9G8R - chains B and E of the 5 polymer chains in the assembly; structure by electron microscopy, 3.40 A resolution.

# Chain B
Protein: Superkiller complex protein 3
Organism: Homo sapiens
Reference sequence: Q6PGP7 (SKI3_HUMAN); numbering as in UniProt (aligned over 1-1564)
Sequence (1568 residues; numbered -3 to 1564; the number before each row is that of its first residue; numbers below 1 keep their minus sign (Gly-3 is residue -3)):
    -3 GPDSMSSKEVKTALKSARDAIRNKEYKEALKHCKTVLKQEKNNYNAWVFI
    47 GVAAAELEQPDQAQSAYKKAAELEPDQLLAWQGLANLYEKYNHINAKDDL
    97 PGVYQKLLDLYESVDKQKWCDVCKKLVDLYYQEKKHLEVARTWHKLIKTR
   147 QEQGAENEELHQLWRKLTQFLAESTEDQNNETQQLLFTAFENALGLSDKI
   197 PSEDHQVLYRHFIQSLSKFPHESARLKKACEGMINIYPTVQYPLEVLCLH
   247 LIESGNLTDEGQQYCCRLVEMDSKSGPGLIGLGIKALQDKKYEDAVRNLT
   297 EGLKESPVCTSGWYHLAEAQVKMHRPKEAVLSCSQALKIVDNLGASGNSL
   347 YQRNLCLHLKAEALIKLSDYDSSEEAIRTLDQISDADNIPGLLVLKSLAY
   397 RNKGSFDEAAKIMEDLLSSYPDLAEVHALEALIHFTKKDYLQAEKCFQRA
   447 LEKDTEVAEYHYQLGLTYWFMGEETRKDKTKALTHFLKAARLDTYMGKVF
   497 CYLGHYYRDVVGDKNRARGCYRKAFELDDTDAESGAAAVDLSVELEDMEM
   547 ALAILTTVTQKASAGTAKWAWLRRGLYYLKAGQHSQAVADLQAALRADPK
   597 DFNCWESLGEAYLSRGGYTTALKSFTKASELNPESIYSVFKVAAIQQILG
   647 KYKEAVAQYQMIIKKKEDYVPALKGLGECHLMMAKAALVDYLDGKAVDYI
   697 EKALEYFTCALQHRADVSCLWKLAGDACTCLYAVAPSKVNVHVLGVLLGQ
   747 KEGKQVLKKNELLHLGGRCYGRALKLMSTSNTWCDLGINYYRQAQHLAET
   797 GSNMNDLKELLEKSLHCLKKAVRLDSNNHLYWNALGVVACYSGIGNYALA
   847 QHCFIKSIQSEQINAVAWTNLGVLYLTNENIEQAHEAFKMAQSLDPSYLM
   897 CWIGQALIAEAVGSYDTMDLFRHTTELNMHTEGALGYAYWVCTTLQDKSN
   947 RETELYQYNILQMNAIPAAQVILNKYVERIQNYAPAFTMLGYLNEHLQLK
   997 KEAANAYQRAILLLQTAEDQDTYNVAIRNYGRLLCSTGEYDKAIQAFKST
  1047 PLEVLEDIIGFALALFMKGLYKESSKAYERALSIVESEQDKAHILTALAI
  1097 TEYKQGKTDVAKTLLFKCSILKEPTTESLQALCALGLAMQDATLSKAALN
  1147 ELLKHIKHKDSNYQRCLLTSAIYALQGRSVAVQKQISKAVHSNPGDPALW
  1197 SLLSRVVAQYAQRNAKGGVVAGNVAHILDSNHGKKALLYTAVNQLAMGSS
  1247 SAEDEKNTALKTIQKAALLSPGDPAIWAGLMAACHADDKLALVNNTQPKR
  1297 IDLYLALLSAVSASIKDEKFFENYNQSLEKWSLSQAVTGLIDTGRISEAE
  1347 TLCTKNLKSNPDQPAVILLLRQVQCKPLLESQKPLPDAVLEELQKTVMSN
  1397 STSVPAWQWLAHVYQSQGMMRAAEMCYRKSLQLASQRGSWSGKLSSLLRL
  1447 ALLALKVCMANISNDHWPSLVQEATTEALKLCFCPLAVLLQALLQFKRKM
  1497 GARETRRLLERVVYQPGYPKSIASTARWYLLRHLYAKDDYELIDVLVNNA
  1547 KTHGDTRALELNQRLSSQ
Disordered / not traced: -3 to 451
Construct notes: expression tag (-3 to 0)
Curated features (UniProtKB/Swiss-Prot):
  - modified residue: Ser2 (N-acetylserine)
  - natural variant: Gly251 (G251R: In THES1), Asn860 to Glu878 (deletion: Found in a THES1 patient), Ala1077 (A1077D: Found in a THES1 patient), Pro1270 (P1270A: Found in a THES1 patient), Asp1283 (D1283N: In THES1), Leu1485 (L1485R: Found in a THES1 patient), Leu1505 (L1505S: In THES1)

# Chain E
Protein: Isoform 2 of HBS1-like protein
Organism: Homo sapiens
Notes: EC 3.6.5.-
Reference sequence: Q9Y450 (HBS1L_HUMAN), isoform Q9Y450-2; residues 372-546 here = UniProt positions 372-546
Sequence (179 residues; numbered 368 to 546; the number before each row is that of its first residue):
   368 GPDSESPSLTELFQEHKENNISQCFTLSDLCNQSSASFTDLSLGSFPLSQ
   418 LANRCQSSPGISELTGSLSSLAFHKASPTRDLENLSLSELIAETIDVDNS
   468 QIKKESFEVSLSEVRSPGIDSNIDLSVLIKNPDFVPKPVVDPSIAPSSRT
   518 KVLSSKLGKNSNFAKDNKKNNKGSLTRKP
Disordered / not traced: 368-450, 465-546
Construct notes: expression tag (368-371)

# How chain B and chain E interact
Pairs across the interface - 10 pairs, chain B then chain E:
  Phe1112(B) with Leu454(E), hydrophobic; Ile458(E), hydrophobic
  Ser1115(B) with Leu454(E); Ile458(E)
  Leu1140(B) with Leu457(E), hydrophobic
  Ala1143(B) with Leu452(E); Ser453(E); Leu454(E); Leu457(E), hydrophobic
  Glu1147(B) with Leu454(E)
Also at the interface, not in a pair above, chain B (7 interface residues in all): Leu1128, Thr1139
Also at the interface, not in a pair above, chain E (6 interface residues in all): Thr461
Interface features reported in the paper:
  - interface residues, chain B: Asp1105(B), Glu1123(B), Thr1139(B)
  - interface residues, chain E: Asn451(E), Leu454(E), Ile458(E)
  - hot spots on chain E (mutagenesis) - L454D/I458D: decreased binding to Superkiller complex protein 3 (chain B)

# In short
The interface between chain B and chain E involves 7 residues on one side and 6 on the other. The paper
reports that L454D/I458D of chain E reduce binding to Superkiller complex protein 3 (chain B); interface
residues Asp1105(B), Glu1123(B) and Asn451(E) among others.
Here chain B is Superkiller complex protein 3 and chain E is Isoform 2 of HBS1-like protein, both from Homo
sapiens. Entry 9G8R (human SKI7-SKI238 complex in the open state) was determined by electron microscopy (same
publication as 9G8N, 9G8P and 9G8Q).
